Entry 5FKI (electron microscopy, 35.00 A resolution (very low resolution: no residue pairs are listed; an interface is given only as per-side residue counts)); this record covers chains 1A and 1L of the 84 polymer chains in the assembly.

Chain 1A:
Name: UL31
Organism: Suid herpesvirus 1
UniProt: G3G955 (G3G955_9ALPH); numbering as in UniProt (aligned over 26-271)
Sequence (253 residues; numbered 19 to 271; the number before each row is that of its first residue):
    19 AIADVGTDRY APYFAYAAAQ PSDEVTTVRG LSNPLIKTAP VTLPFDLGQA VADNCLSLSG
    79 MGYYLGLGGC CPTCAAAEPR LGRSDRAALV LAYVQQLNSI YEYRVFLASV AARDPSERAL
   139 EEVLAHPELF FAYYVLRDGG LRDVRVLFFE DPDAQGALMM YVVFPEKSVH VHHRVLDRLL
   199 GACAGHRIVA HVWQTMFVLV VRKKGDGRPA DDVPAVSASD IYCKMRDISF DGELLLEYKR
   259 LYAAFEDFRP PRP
Disordered / not traced: 158-159, 224-228, 271
Modified residues: Mse79, Mse177, Mse178, Mse214, Mse243 (selenomethionine; parent Met)
Construct notes: expression tag (19-25)
What the authors report for this chain:
  - mutagenesis - C73S, C89S, C92S, H188A: abolished binding to UL34 protein (chain 1L)
  - mutagenesis - C88S: unchanged binding to UL34 protein (chain 1L)
  - mutagenesis - Y34A, C88S: unchanged co-localization with UL34 protein (chain 1L)
  - mutagenesis - Y34A: decreased binding to UL34 protein (chain 1L)
  - mutagenesis - Y31A, D71R: abolished co-localization with UL34 protein (chain 1L)

Chain 1L:
Name: UL34 protein
Organism: Suid herpesvirus 1
UniProt: G3G8R3 (G3G8R3_9ALPH); numbering as in UniProt (aligned over 2-179)
Sequence (179 residues; numbered 1 to 179; the number before each row is that of its first residue):
     1 MSGTLVQRLK LILSGGNLRC SDGETACDPE RPPTRCVFQV HGQDGSNDTF PLEYVLRLMR
    61 SWAHVPCDPY VRVQNTGVSV LFQGFFFRPA DAPLAAITAE HNNVILASTH STGMSLSALD
   121 DIKRAGGVDT RPLRAMMSVS CFVRMPRVQL SFRFMGPDDA SQTQRLLDRA EMRQRSVSR
Disordered / not traced: 1-3, 23-25, 175-179
Modified residues: Mse1, Mse172 (selenomethionine); Mse59, Mse114, Mse136, Mse137, Mse145, Mse155 (selenomethionine; parent Met)
Construct notes: initiating methionine (1); conflict Mse172 (Leu in G3G8R3)
What the authors report for this chain:
  - mutagenesis - Y54A, R153D: abolished co-localization with UL31 (chain 1A)
  - mutagenesis - Y54A: abolished binding to UL31 (chain 1A)
  - mutagenesis - L167A: decreased binding to UL31 (chain 1A)
  - mutagenesis - F142A: decreased co-localization with UL31 (chain 1A)
  - mutagenesis - L167A: decreased growth with UL31 (chain 1A)
  - mutagenesis - R153D: abolished growth with UL31 (chain 1A)

Chain 1A / chain 1L interface:
At this resolution (35 A) residue pairs are not listed: 10 residues of chain 1A and 14 of chain 1L lie at the interface.
Interface features reported in the paper:
  - hot spots on chain 1A (mutagenesis) - Y34A: decreased binding to chain B
  - hot spots on chain 1L (mutagenesis) - F142A: decreased binding to chain A

Summary:
Chain 1A and chain 1L form an interface of 10 and 14 residues respectively. The paper reports that C73S, C89S
and C92S of chain 1A, among others, abolish binding to UL34 protein (chain 1L); Y31A and D71R of chain 1A
abolish co-localization with UL34 protein (chain 1L); 12 substitutions were tested in all.
Chain 1A is UL31 and chain 1L is UL34 protein, both from Suid herpesvirus 1; the structure, Pseudorabies virus
(PrV) nuclear egress complex proteins fitted as a hexameric lattice into a sub-tomogram average ..., was
determined by electron microscopy, deposited together with 5E8C.
